Entry 9PBV (electron microscopy, 3.91 A resolution); this record covers chains E and D of the 12 polymer chains in the assembly.

== Chain E (and D) ==
Molecule: Vesicle-fusing ATPase
From: Cricetulus griseus
Notes: EC 3.6.4.6; chain D of this document is another copy of the same molecule, construct and numbering; everything in this record applies to it too
UniProt: P18708 (NSF_CRIGR); residue numbers follow UniProt; this construct covers 1-744
Amino-acid sequence (747 residues; row label = number of the first residue in the row; numbers below 1 keep their minus sign (Gly-2 is residue -2)):
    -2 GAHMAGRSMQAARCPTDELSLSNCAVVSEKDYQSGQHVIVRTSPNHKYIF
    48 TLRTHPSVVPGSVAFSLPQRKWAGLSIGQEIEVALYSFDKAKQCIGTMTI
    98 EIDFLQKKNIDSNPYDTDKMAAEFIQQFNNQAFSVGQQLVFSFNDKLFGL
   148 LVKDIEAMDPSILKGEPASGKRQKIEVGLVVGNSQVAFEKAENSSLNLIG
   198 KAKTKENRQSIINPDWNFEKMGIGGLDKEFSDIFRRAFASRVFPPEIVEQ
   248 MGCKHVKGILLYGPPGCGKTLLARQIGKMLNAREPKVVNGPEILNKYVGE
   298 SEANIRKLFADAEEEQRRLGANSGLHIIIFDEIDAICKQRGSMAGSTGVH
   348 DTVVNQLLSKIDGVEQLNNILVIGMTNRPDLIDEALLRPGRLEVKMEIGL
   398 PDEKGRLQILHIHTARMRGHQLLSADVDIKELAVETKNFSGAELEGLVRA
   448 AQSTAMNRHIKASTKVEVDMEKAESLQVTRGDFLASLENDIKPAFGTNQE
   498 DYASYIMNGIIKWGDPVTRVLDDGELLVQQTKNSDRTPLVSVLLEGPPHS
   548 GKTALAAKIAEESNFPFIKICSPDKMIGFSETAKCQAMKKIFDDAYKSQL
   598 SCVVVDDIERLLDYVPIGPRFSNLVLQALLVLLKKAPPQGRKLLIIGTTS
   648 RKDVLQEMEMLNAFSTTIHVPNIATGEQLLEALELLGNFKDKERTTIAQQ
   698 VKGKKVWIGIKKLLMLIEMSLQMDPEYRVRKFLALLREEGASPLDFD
Unresolved in the structure: -2 to 0, 154-168, 741-744 (chain D: -2 to 205, 741-744)
Construct notes: expression tag (-2 to 0)
Swiss-Prot annotation at these positions:
  - binding site (ATP): Asn505 to Trp510, Pro545 to Leu552
  - binding site (Mg(2+)): Thr550
  - modified residue: Lys105 (N6-acetyllysine), Ser207 (Phosphoserine), Tyr259 (Phosphotyrosine), Ser569 (Phosphoserine)
Residues lining bound ligands:
  - ATP (adenosine-5'-triphosphate), molecule 1: Gly219, Gly221, Pro262, Gly263, Cys264, Gly265, Lys266, Thr267, Leu268, Arg271, Glu329, Ile406, His410, Gly438, Ala439, Glu442
  - ATP, molecule 2: Tyr502, Met504, Asn505, Gly506, Ile507, Ile508, Trp510, Pro545, His546, Ser547, Gly548, Lys549, Thr550, Ala551, Asp604, Ile707, Lys708
From the paper describing this entry:
  - post-translational modification sites: Ser207 (citing earlier work)

== How chain E and chain D interact ==
Contacting residue pairs (62):
  Pro262(E) - Arg385(D)
  Gly263(E) - Arg385(D)
  Arg271(E) - Gln363(D)
  Asn286(E) - Gln353(D)
  Asn286(E) - Ser356(D)
  Glu289(E) - Arg303(D)  salt bridge
  Glu289(E) - Gln353(D)
  Lys293(E) - Val295(D)
  Glu329(E) - Ser356(D)
  Asp331(E) - Asn352(D)  hydrogen bond
  Ala332(E) - Asn352(D)
  Ser343(E) - Thr344(D)
  Thr344(E) - Val295(D)
  Thr344(E) - Gly345(D)
  Arg375(E) - Arg337(D)
  His417(E) - Gln247(D)
  Leu419(E) - Gln247(D)
  Leu419(E) - Met248(D)  hydrophobic
  Ala439(E) - Pro386(D)  hydrophobic
  Glu440(E) - Pro386(D)
  Glu442(E) - Lys251(D)  salt bridge
  Arg446(E) - Lys251(D)  hydrogen bond (side chain-backbone)
  Arg446(E) - Val253(D)
  Gln449(E) - Met248(D)
  Met453(E) - Phe240(D)  hydrophobic
  Asn454(E) - Arg232(D)
  Ser460(E) - Trp213(D)
  Lys462(E) - Asn214(D)
  Val463(E) - Ile209(D)  hydrophobic
  Val465(E) - Phe240(D)  hydrophobic
  Ala470(E) - Phe240(D)  hydrophobic
  Leu473(E) - Ile244(D)  hydrophobic
  Asp487(E) - Arg233(D)  salt bridge
  Asp571(E) - Lys632(D)  salt bridge
  Ile574(E) - Lys586(D)  hydrogen bond (backbone-side chain)
  Ile574(E) - Val628(D)  hydrophobic
  Asp604(E) - Lys631(D)  salt bridge
  Arg607(E) - Gln624(D)  hydrogen bond
  Arg607(E) - Leu627(D)
  Asp610(E) - Asn620(D)  hydrogen bond (backbone-side chain)
  Asp610(E) - Gln624(D)
  Pro613(E) - Glu654(D)
  Pro613(E) - Glu656(D)
  Ile614(E) - Pro616(D)  hydrophobic
  Ile614(E) - Phe618(D)  hydrophobic
  Ile614(E) - Met655(D)  hydrophobic
  Arg617(E) - Pro616(D)
  Arg617(E) - Phe618(D)  hydrogen bond (side chain-backbone)
  Arg648(E) - Glu656(D)  salt bridge
  Leu683(E) - Arg533(D)
  Asn685(E) - Arg533(D)  hydrogen bond
  Lys708(E) - Lys631(D)
  Lys709(E) - Ser662(D)
  Met712(E) - Ser662(D)
  Glu715(E) - Gln527(D)  hydrogen bond
  Glu715(E) - Ser531(D)  hydrogen bond
  Glu715(E) - Arg533(D)
  Glu715(E) - Thr534(D)  hydrogen bond
  Met716(E) - Gln527(D)
  Gln719(E) - Gln526(D)
  Gln719(E) - Gln527(D)
  Met720(E) - Leu523(D)  hydrophobic
Also at the interface, not in a pair above, chain E (64 interface residues in all): Val284, Pro288, Asn292, Asn374, Met414, Gly443, Thr451, Thr461, Val475, Ile488, Met504, His546, Lys572, Gly575, Phe576, Tyr611, Val612, Ile714
Also at the interface, not in a pair above, chain D (58 interface residues in all): Phe215, Ala236, Ser237, Pro241, His252, Thr349, Val361, Glu390, Asn530, Pro535, Cys582, Arg617, Leu621, Leu623, Ala625, Leu629, Asn659

== In short ==
The interface between chain E and chain D involves 64 residues on one side and 58 on the other; the contacts
include 10 hydrogen bonds and 6 salt bridges. Polar pairs include Glu289(E)-Arg303(D), Glu442(E)-Lys251(D) and
Asp487(E)-Arg233(D). Bound to chain E: ATP. From the paper: a modification site at Ser207(E).
Both chains are Vesicle-fusing ATPase (Cricetulus griseus). Entry 9PBV (21bin20S complex (NSF-alphaSNAP-2:1
syntaxin-1a:SNAP-25), non-hydrolyzing, class 11) was determined by electron microscopy, deposited together
with 9OJR, 9OJU, 9OJZ, 9OK3, 9OK5, 9OKC and 17 further entries.
